PDB entry 8HIB | X-ray diffraction, 2.45 A resolution | chains V and D of the 4 polymer chains in the assembly

== Chain V ==
Name: LIM domain-binding protein 1
Organism: Homo sapiens
UniProt: Q86U70 (LDB1_HUMAN), isoform Q86U70-2; residues 56-285 here correspond to UniProt positions 20-249 (UniProt number = residue number - 36)
Sequence (230 residues; row label = number of the first residue in the row):
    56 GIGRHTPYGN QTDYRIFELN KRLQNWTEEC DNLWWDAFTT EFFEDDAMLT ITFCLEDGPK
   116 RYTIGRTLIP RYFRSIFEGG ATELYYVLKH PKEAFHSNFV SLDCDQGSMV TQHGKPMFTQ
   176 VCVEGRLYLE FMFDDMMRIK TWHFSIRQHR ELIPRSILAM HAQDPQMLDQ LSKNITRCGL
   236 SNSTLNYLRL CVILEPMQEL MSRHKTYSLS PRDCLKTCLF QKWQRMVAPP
Not modelled in the structure: 56-64, 281-285
What the authors report for this chain:
  - mutagenesis - N237A, N241A, L245A, I248A: unchanged binding to Pygopus homolog 2 (chain D)
  - mutagenesis - R244A: abolished signaling

== Chain D ==
Name: Pygopus homolog 2
Organism: Homo sapiens
UniProt: Q9BRQ0 (PYGO2_HUMAN); residue numbers follow UniProt; this construct covers 59-84
Sequence (27 residues; row label = number of the first residue in the row):
    58 YTEFAPPPTP MVDHLVASNP FEDDFGA
Not modelled in the structure: 82-84
Construct notes: expression tag (58)

== How chain V and chain D interact ==
Residue-residue contacts (8; chain V residue first):
  Arg232(V) with Asp80(D), salt bridge
  Asn237(V) with Glu79(D)
  Asn241(V) with Asn76(D); Glu79(D)
  Arg244(V) with Phe78(D), hydrogen bond (side chain-backbone); Asp80(D), salt bridge
  Leu245(V) with Phe78(D), hydrophobic
  Ile248(V) with Phe78(D), hydrophobic
Interface features reported in the paper:
  - pairs named by the authors: Arg232(V)-Asp80(D) (hydrogen bond), Asn237(V)-Glu79(D), Asn241(V)-Glu79(D), Arg244(V)-Asp80(D) (hydrogen bond)
  - interface residues, chain V: Leu245(V), Ile248(V)

== Overview ==
The interface between chain V and chain D involves 6 residues on one side and 4 on the other, with 1 hydrogen
bond and 2 salt bridges. Polar pairs include Arg232(V)-Asp80(D), Arg244(V)-Asp80(D) and Arg244(V)-Phe78(D).
The authors report hydrogen bonds between Arg232(V) and Asp80(D) and Arg244(V) and Asp80(D); contacts between
Asn237(V) and Glu79(D) and Asn241(V) and Glu79(D). The paper reports that R244A of chain V abolishes
signaling; interface residues Leu245(V) and Ile248(V); 5 substitutions were tested in all.
Here chain V is LIM domain-binding protein 1 and chain D is Pygopus homolog 2, both from Homo sapiens. Entry
8HIB (The crystal structure of Pygo2-LDB1-SSBP2 triple complex) was determined by X-ray diffraction.
